3U3W - chains A and B of the 6 polymer chains in the assembly; structure by X-ray diffraction, 2.40 A resolution.

Chain A (and B):
Molecule: Transcriptional activator PlcR protein
Source organism: Bacillus thuringiensis
Notes: chain B of this document is another copy of the same molecule, construct and numbering; everything in this record applies to it too
UniProt: Q45782 (Q45782_BACTU); residue numbers follow UniProt; this construct covers 1-285
Amino-acid sequence (293 residues; each row starts with the number of its first residue):
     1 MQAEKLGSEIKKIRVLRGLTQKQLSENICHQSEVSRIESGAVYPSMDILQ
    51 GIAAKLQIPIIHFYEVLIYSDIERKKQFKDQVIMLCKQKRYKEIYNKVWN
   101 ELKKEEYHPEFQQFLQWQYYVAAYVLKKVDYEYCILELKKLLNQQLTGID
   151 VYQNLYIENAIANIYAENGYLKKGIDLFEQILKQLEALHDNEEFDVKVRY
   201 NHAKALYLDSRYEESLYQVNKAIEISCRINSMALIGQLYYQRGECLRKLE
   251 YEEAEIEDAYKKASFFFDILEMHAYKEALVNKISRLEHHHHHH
Disordered / not traced: 1-2, 283-293
Construct notes: expression tag (286-293)
Metal / ion sites: Ca2+: Ala41 (shared with 1 residue of chain Z)
From the paper describing this entry:
  - conformationally variable residues (helix shift): Ile68
  - binding site for C-terminus heptapeptide from PapR protein: Lys89, Tyr240, Tyr275, Ala278
  - specificity-determining residues: Ala278 (citing earlier work)
  - binding site for the 18-nt DNA strand: Ser32, Arg36
  - mutagenesis - I68N: increased signaling in response to in the absence of PapR
  - mutagenesis - I68N/L185S/M272T: increased signaling
  - mutagenesis - Y64A: increased signaling in response to in the absence of peptide
  - mutagenesis - I68N (K4 = 6 nM): increased binding to C-terminus heptapeptide from PapR protein
  - mutagenesis - I68N: increased binding to DNA

How chain A and chain B interact:
Residue-residue contacts - 64 pairs, chain A then chain B:
  Leu6(A) with Met46(B), hydrophobic
  Arg17(A) with Ala187(B); Leu188(B)
  Tyr43(A) with Asp47(B)
  Pro44(A) with Met46(B)
  Met46(A) with Leu6(B), hydrophobic; Pro44(B); Leu49(B), hydrophobic; Tyr64(B)
  Asp47(A) with Tyr43(B)
  Leu49(A) with Met46(B), hydrophobic; Tyr64(B)
  Gln50(A) with Tyr64(B); Ile149(B)
  Ala54(A) with Thr147(B)
  Gln57(A) with Val151(B); Leu188(B)
  Ile58(A) with Val151(B)
  Pro59(A) with His189(B)
  Ile60(A) with Ile61(B), hydrophobic; Tyr64(B), hydrophobic
  Ile61(A) with Ile60(B), hydrophobic
  His62(A) with His189(B)
  Tyr64(A) with Met46(B); Leu49(B); Ile60(B); Tyr64(B), hydrogen bond
  Met84(A) with Arg228(B)
  Lys87(A) with Asn230(B)
  Thr147(A) with Ala54(B)
  Gly148(A) with Ala54(B)
  Ile149(A) with Gln50(B)
  Val151(A) with Gln57(B)
  Leu188(A) with Arg17(B); Gln57(B)
  His189(A) with Ile58(B); Pro59(B); His62(B), hydrogen bond
  Ser226(A) with Met232(B)
  Cys227(A) with Met232(B), hydrophobic
  Arg228(A) with Met84(B)
  Asn230(A) with Lys87(B), hydrogen bond; Asn230(B); Ser231(B); Met232(B), hydrogen bond (backbone-backbone); Ala233(B)
  Ser231(A) with Asn230(B); Met232(B)
  Met232(A) with Ser226(B); Asn230(B), hydrogen bond (backbone-backbone); Ser231(B); Met232(B), hydrophobic
  Ala233(A) with Asn230(B)
  Lys262(A) with Phe265(B); Ile269(B)
  Phe265(A) with Lys262(B); Phe265(B), hydrophobic; Phe266(B), hydrophobic
  Phe266(A) with Phe265(B), hydrophobic; Phe266(B), hydrophobic; Ile269(B), hydrophobic
  Asp268(A) with Lys262(B), salt bridge
  Ile269(A) with Lys262(B); Phe266(B), hydrophobic
Other interface residues (no listed pair), chain A (42 interface residues in all): Lys55, Phe63, Leu67, Ala187, Tyr239, Leu270
Other interface residues (no listed pair), chain B (43 interface residues in all): Lys55, Phe63, Leu67, Gly148, Cys227, Ile235, Tyr239, Asp268, Leu270

Overview:
Chain A and chain B form an interface of 42 and 43 residues respectively, with 5 hydrogen bonds and 1 salt
bridge. Polar pairs include Asp268(A)-Lys262(B), Tyr64(A)-Tyr64(B) and His189(A)-His62(B). From the paper: a
binding site for C-terminus heptapeptide from PapR protein at Lys89(A), Tyr240(A) and Tyr275(A) among others;
I68N of chain A increases signaling in response to in the absence of PapR; 3 substitutions were tested in all.
Chain A and chain B are both Transcriptional activator PlcR protein (Bacillus thuringiensis); the structure,
Crystal Structure of Bacillus thuringiensis PlcR in complex with the peptide PapR7 and DNA, was determined by
X-ray diffraction together with 4FSC from the same study.
